Entry 1RDS (X-ray diffraction, 1.80 A resolution); this record covers chain A.

[Chain A]
Protein: Ribonuclease ms
Source organism: Aspergillus phoenicis
Notes: EC 3.1.27.3
Reference sequence: P00653 (RNMS_ASPSA); residue numbers follow UniProt; this construct covers 1-105
Amino-acid sequence (105 residues; each row starts with the number of its first residue):
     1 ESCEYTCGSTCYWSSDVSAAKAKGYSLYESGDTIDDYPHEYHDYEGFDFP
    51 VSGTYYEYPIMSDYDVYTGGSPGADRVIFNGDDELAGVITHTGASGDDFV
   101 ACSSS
Sequence notes: conflict E40 (Gly in P00653)
UniProt features mapped onto this chain:
  - active site: H39, E57 (Proton acceptor), H91 (Proton donor)
Disulfides: C3-C11, C7-C102
Small-molecule neighbours: 2'-fluoroguanylyl-(3'-5')-phosphocytidine (GPC): Y37, H39, E40, Y41, H42, D43, Y44, E45, E57, P72, G73, A74, R76, H91, G96, D97, D98, F99

[Summary]
Bound to chain A: 2'-fluoroguanylyl-(3'-5')-phosphocytidine. UniProt lists 3 active-site residues.
Chain A is Ribonuclease ms (Aspergillus phoenicis); the structure, Crystal structure of ribonuclease ms (as
ribonuclease T1 homologue) complexed with a guanylyl-3',5'-cytidine analogue, was determined by X-ray
diffraction (same publication as 1RMS).
